Entry 3NL0 (X-ray diffraction, 2.60 A resolution); this record covers chains A and C of the 3 polymer chains in the assembly.

== Chain A ==
Name: 3D polymerase
Source organism: Foot-and-mouth disease virus - type C
UniProt: Q9QCE4 (Q9QCE4_9PICO); residues 1-470 here correspond to UniProt positions 1858-2327 (UniProt number = residue number + 1857)
Amino-acid sequence (475 residues; numbered 1 to 475; the number before each row is that of its first residue):
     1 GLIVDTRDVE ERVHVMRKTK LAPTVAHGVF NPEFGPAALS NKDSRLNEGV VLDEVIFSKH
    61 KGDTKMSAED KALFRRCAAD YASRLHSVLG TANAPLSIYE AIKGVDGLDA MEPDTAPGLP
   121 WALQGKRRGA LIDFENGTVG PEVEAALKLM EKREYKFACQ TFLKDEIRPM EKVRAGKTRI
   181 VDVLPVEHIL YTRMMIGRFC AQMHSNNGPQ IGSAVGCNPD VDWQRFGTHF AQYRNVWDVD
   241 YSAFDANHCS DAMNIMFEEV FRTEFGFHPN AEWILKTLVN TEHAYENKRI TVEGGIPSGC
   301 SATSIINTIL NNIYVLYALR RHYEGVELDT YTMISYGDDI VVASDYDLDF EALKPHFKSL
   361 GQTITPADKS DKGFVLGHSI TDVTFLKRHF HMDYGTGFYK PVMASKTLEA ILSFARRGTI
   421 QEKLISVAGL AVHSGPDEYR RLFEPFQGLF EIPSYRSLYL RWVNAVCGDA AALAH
Sequence notes: engineered mutation Ser44 (Pro1901 in Q9QCE4), Ile296 (Met2153 in Q9QCE4); expression tag (471-475)
Metal / ion sites: Mg2+ near Asp238 (its only coordinating residue here)
Reported in the primary citation:
  - mutagenesis - P44S/P169S/M296I, M296I: decreased growth in response to absence of R
  - conformationally variable residues (loop rearrangement, side-chain flip): Met16 to Lys18, Ser298, Gly299, Cys300, Ser301
  - contacts within the chain: Arg17-Asn41, Arg17-Tyr285
  - mutagenesis - P44S, P44S/P169S/M296I: decreased catalytic activity on poly(rU) synthesis
  - mutagenesis - P44S, P44S/P169S/M296I: decreased binding to heteropolymeric RNA
  - mutagenesis - P44S: decreased catalytic activity on VPg-uridylylation
  - mutagenesis - P44S: abolished catalytic activity on RMP opposite C
  - mutagenesis - P44S (5+/-1%): decreased catalytic activity on sym/sub-AU
  - mutagenesis - P44S: unchanged growth in response to absence of R
  - mutagenesis - P44S/P169S/M296I: increased growth in response to presence of R
  - mutagenesis - P44S/P169S/M296I: increased growth in response to 5000 muM
  - mutagenesis - P44S: abolished catalytic activity on sym/sub-AC

== Chain C ==
Molecule: 6-nt RNA strand
Sequence (6 nucleotides; row label = number of the first residue in the row):
   915 GGGCCC

== Interface between chain A and chain C ==
Contacting residue pairs (24):
  Lys164(A) - C920(C)  base contact
  Ser304(A) - C920(C)  sugar contact
  Tyr336(A) - C920(C)  phosphate contact
  Gly337(A) - C920(C)  phosphate contact
  Asp338(A) - C920(C)  hydrogen bond to the phosphate
  Asp339(A) - C920(C)  sugar contact
  Leu386(A) - C919(C)  sugar contact
  Leu386(A) - C920(C)  sugar contact
  Lys387(A) - C919(C)  phosphate contact
  Lys387(A) - C920(C)  phosphate contact
  Arg388(A) - C918(C)  sugar contact
  Arg388(A) - C919(C)  sugar contact
  Met403(A) - C919(C)  phosphate contact
  Ile411(A) - C918(C)  phosphate contact
  Ile411(A) - C919(C)  phosphate contact
  Arg416(A) - G917(C)  salt bridge to the phosphate
  Thr419(A) - G916(C)  sugar contact
  Thr419(A) - G917(C)  phosphate contact
  Glu422(A) - G916(C)  sugar contact
  Lys423(A) - G917(C)  phosphate contact
  Lys423(A) - C918(C)  salt bridge to the phosphate
  Ser426(A) - G917(C)  hydrogen bond to the sugar
  Val427(A) - G917(C)  sugar contact
  Leu430(A) - C918(C)  sugar contact
Other interface residues (no listed pair), chain A (20 interface residues in all): Arg179, Thr407

== In short ==
20 residues of chain A face 5 of chain C across their interface, with 2 hydrogen bonds and 2 salt bridges.
Polar contacts include Ser426(A)-G917(C), Asp338(A)-C920(C) and Arg416(A)-G917(C). From the paper:
P44S/P169S/M296I and M296I of chain A reduce growth in response to absence of R; conformational variability at
Met16(A), Ser298(A) and Gly299(A) among others.
Chain A is 3D polymerase (Foot-and-mouth disease virus - type C) and chain C is a 6-nt RNA strand; the
structure, Mutant P44S M296I of Foot-and-mouth disease Virus RNA-dependent RNA polymerase, was determined by
X-ray diffraction (same publication as 4IQX, 3NKY and 3NMA).
